Entry 3PE3 (X-ray diffraction, 2.78 A resolution); this record covers chain A.

[Chain A]
Name: UDP-N-acetylglucosamine--peptide N-acetylglucosaminyltransferase 110 kDa subunit
Source organism: Homo sapiens
Notes: EC 2.4.1.-; fragment: hOGT4.5
UniProt: O15294 (OGT1_HUMAN); residues 313-1031 here correspond to UniProt positions 323-1041 (UniProt number = residue number + 10)
Chain sequence (723 residues; each row starts with the number of its first residue):
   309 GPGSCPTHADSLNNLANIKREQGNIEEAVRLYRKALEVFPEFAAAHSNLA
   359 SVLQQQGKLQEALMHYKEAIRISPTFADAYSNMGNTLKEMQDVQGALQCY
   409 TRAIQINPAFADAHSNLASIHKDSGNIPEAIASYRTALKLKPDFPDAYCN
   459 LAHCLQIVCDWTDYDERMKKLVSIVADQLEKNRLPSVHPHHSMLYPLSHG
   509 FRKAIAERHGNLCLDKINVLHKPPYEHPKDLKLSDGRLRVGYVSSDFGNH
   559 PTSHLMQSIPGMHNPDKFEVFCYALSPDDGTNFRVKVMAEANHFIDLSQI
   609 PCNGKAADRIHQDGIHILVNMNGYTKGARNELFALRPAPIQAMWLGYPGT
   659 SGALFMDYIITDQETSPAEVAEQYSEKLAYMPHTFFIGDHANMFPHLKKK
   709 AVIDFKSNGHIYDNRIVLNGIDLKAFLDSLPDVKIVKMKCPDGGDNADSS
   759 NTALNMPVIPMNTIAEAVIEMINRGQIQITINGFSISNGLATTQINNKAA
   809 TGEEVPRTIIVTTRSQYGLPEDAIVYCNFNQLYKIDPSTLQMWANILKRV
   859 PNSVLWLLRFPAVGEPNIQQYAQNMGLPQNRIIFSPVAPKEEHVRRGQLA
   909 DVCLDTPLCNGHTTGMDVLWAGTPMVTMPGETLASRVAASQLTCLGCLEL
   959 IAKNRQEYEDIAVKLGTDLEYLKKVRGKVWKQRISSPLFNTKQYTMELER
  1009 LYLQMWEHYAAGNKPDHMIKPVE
Not modelled in the structure: 309-311, 715-718, 749-760, 1029-1031
Construct notes: expression tag (309-312)
UniProt features mapped onto this chain:
  - region: Lys-981 to Lys-1000 (Required for phosphatidylinositol 3,4,5-triphosphate binding)
  - motif: Asp-454 to Tyr-456 (DFP motif), Lys-477 to Pro-493 (Nuclear localization signal)
  - active site: His-498 (Proton acceptor)
  - binding site (UDP): Gln-839, Lys-842, Ala-896 to Lys-898, His-901 to Arg-904, His-920 to Thr-922, Asp-925
  - modified residue: Thr-444 (Phosphothreonine), Tyr-979 (Phosphotyrosine)
  - glycosylation: Ser-389 (O-linked (GlcNAc) serine)
Residues lining bound ligands: UDP (uridine-5'-diphosphate): Pro-559, His-562, Phe-837, Asn-838, Gln-839, Lys-842, Leu-866, Phe-868, Val-895, Ala-896, Pro-897, Lys-898, His-901, Arg-904, Gly-919, His-920, Thr-921, Thr-922, Asp-925
What the authors report for this chain:
  - catalytic residues: His-558

[Overview]
Bound to chain A: UDP. From UniProt: active-site residue His-498 and 13 UDP-binding residues. The paper
reports the catalytic residue His-558.
Chain A is UDP-N-acetylglucosamine--peptide N-acetylglucosaminyltransferase 110 kDa subunit (Homo sapiens);
the structure, Structure of human O-GlcNAc transferase and its complex with a peptide substrate, was
determined by X-ray diffraction (same publication as 3PE4).
